Entry 3RHW (X-ray diffraction, 3.26 A resolution); this record covers chains E and M of the 15 polymer chains in the assembly.

[Chain E]
Protein: Avermectin-sensitive glutamate-gated chloride channel GluCl alpha
Organism: Caenorhabditis elegans
Reference sequence: O17793 (O17793_CAEEL); the construct has insertions or renumbered stretches relative to UniProt, so the offset changes along the chain: 1-302 = UniProt 62-363; 312-338 = UniProt 428-454
Chain sequence (347 residues; each row starts with the number of its first residue):
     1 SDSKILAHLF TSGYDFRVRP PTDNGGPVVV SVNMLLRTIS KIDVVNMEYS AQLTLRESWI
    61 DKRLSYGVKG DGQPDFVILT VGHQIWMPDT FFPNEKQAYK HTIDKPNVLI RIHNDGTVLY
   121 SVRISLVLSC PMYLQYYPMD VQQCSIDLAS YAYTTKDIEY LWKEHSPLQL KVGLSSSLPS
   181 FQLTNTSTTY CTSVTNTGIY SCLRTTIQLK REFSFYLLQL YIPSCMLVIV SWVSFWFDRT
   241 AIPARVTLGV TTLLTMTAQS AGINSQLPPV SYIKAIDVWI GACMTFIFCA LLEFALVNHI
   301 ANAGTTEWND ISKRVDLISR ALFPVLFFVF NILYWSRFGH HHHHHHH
Not modelled in the structure: 341-347
Sequence notes: linker (303-305); expression tag (340-347)
Disulfide bonds: Cys130-Cys144, Cys191-Cys202
Covalently attached groups: N-acetylglucosamine (NAG) linked to Asn185
Residues lining bound ligands:
  - ivermectin (IVM; (2aE,4E,5'S,6S,6'R,7S,8E,11R,13R,15S,17aR,20R,20aR,20bS)-6'-[(2S)-butan-2-yl]-20,20b-dihydroxy-5',6,8,19-tetramethyl-17 -oxo-3',4',5',6,6',10,11,14,15,17,17a,20,20a,20b-tetradecahydro-2H,7H-spiro[11,15-methanofuro[4,3,2-pq][2,6]benzodioxacy clooctadecine-13,2'-pyran]-7-yl 2,6-dideoxy-4-O-(2,6-dideoxy-3-O-methyl-alpha-L-arabino-hexopyranosyl)-3-O-methyl-alpha-L-arabino-hexopyranoside), molecule 1: Leu217, Leu218, Gln219, Ile222, Pro223, Cys225, Met226, Ile229
  - ivermectin (IVM), molecule 2: Thr257, Ser260, Asn264, Ile273, Asp277, Ile280, Gly281, Ala282, Met284, Thr285, Phe288

[Chain M]
Protein: Mouse monoclonal Fab fragment, light chain
Organism: Mus musculus
Notes: antibody fragment or engineered binder
Chain sequence (210 residues; numbered 1 to 210; the number before each row is that of its first residue):
     1 QAVVTQESAL TTSPGETVTL TCRSSTGAVT TINFANWVQE KPDHLFTGLI GGINNRAPGV
    61 PARFSGSLIG DKAALTITGA QTEDEAIYFC ALWYSNHWVF GGGTKLTVLG QPKSSPSVTL
   121 FPPSSEELET NKATLVCTIT DFYPGVVTVD WKVDGTPVTQ GMETTQPSKQ SNNKYMASSY
   181 LTLTARAWER HSSYSCQVTH EGHTVEKSLS
Disulfide bonds: Cys22-Cys90, Cys137-Cys196

[Chain E / chain M interface]
Contacting residue pairs (12):
  Asn24(E) - Thr26(M)
  Gly25(E) - Ser95(M)
  Gly26(E) - Ser95(M)
  Pro27(E) - Ile32(M)
  Val29(E) - Ile32(M)  hydrophobic
  Thr155(E) - Trp93(M)
  Thr155(E) - Ser95(M)
  Lys156(E) - Ser95(M)
  Glu159(E) - Ile32(M)
  Glu159(E) - Phe34(M)
  Leu161(E) - Thr31(M)
  Leu161(E) - Ile32(M)  hydrophobic
Interface residues without a listed pair, chain E (11 interface residues in all): Tyr190, Ile199
Interface residues without a listed pair, chain M (8 interface residues in all): Ile53, Asn96

[Summary]
11 residues of chain E face 8 of chain M across their interface. Ligands of chain E: ivermectin. Covalently
linked N-acetylglucosamine: at Asn185(E).
Here chain E is Avermectin-sensitive glutamate-gated chloride channel GluCl alpha (Caenorhabditis elegans) and
chain M is Mouse monoclonal Fab fragment, light chain (Mus musculus). Entry 3RHW (C. elegans glutamate-gated
chloride channel (GluCl) in complex with Fab and ivermectin) was determined by X-ray diffraction, deposited
together with 3RI5, 3RIA and 3RIF.
